PDB entry 3ZUW | X-ray diffraction, 2.31 A resolution | chains H and M of the 3 polymer chains in the assembly

# Chain H
Protein: Reaction center protein H chain
From: Rhodobacter sphaeroides
UniProt: P0C0Y7 (RCEH_RHOSH); numbering as in UniProt (aligned over 1-260)
Amino-acid sequence (260 residues; numbered 1 to 260; the number before each row is that of its first residue):
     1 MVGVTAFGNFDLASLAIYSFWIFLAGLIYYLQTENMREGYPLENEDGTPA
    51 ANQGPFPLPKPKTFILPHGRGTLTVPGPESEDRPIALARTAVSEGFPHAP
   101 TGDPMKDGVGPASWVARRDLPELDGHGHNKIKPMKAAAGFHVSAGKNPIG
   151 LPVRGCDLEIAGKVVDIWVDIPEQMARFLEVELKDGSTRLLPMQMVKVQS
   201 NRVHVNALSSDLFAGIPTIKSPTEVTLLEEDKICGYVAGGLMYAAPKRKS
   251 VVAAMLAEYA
Not modelled in the structure: 1-10, 252-260

# Chain M
Protein: Reaction center protein M chain
From: Rhodobacter sphaeroides
UniProt: P0C0Y9 (RCEM_RHOSH); residues 1-307 here correspond to UniProt positions 2-308 (UniProt number = residue number + 1)
Amino-acid sequence (307 residues; each row starts with the number of its first residue):
     1 AEYQNIFSQVQVRGPADLGMTEDVNLANRSGVGPFSTLLGWFGNAQLGPI
    51 YLGSLGVLSLFSGLMWFFTIGIWFWYQAGWNPAVFLRDLFFFSLEPPAPE
   101 YGLSFAAPLKEGGLWLIASFFMFVAVWSWWGRTYLRAQALGMGKHTAWAF
   151 LSAIWLWMVLGFIRPILMGSWSEAVPYGIFSHLDWTNNFSLVHGNLFYNP
   201 FHGLSIAFLYGSALLFAMHGATILAVSRFGGERELEQIADRGTAAERAAL
   251 FWRWTMGFNATMEGIHRWAIWMAVLVTLTGGIGILLSGTVVDNWYVWGQN
   301 HGMAPLN
Not modelled in the structure: 303-307
Ion coordination: bacteriochlorophyll a Mg site 1 near His182 (its only coordinating residue here); bacteriochlorophyll a Mg site 2 near His202 (its only coordinating residue here); Fe ion: His219, Glu234, His266 (shared with 2 residues of chain L)
Residues lining bound ligands:
  - bacteriochlorophyll a (BCL), molecule 1: Trp66, Phe67, Met122, Trp157, Leu160, Val175, Ile179, His182, Leu183, Trp185, Thr186
  - bacteriochlorophyll a (BCL), molecule 2: Trp66, Met122, Val126, Phe150, Ala153, Ile154, Leu156, Trp157, Leu160, Trp185, Thr186, Asn187, Phe189, Ser190, Asn195, Leu196, Phe197, His202, Ser205, Ile206, Leu209, Tyr210, Val276, Thr277, Gly280, Gly281, Ile284
  - bacteriochlorophyll a (BCL), molecule 3: Thr186, Phe197, Leu209, Tyr210
  - bacteriochlorophyll a (BCL), molecule 4: Phe197, Gly203, Ile206, Ala207, Tyr210, Gly211, Leu214
  - bacteriopheophytin a (BPH), molecule 1: Ser59, Leu60, Gly63, Leu64, Trp66, Phe67, Phe68, Ala125, Val126, Trp129, Thr133, Thr146, Ala149, Phe150, Ala153, Ala273, Val274, Thr277
  - bacteriopheophytin a (BPH), molecule 2: Tyr210, Ala213, Leu214, Ala217, Met218, Trp252, Thr255, Met256
  - speroidenone (SPN): Trp66, Phe67, Phe68, Ile70, Gly71, Phe74, Trp75, Phe85, Leu89, Phe105, Trp115, Leu116, Ser119, Phe120, Met122, Phe123, Trp157, Met158, Leu160, Gly161, Phe162, Trp171, Val175, Tyr177, Gly178, Ile179, His182
  - ubiquinone-10 (U10): Leu214, Leu215, Met218, His219, Thr222, Ile223, Ala245, Ala248, Ala249, Trp252, Met256, Phe258, Asn259, Ala260, Thr261, Met262, Ile265, Trp268, Met272
UniProt features mapped onto this chain:
  - binding site ((7R,8Z)-bacteriochlorophyll b): His182, His202
  - binding site (Fe cation): His219, Glu234, His266
  - binding site (a ubiquinone): Trp252

# Interface between chain H and chain M
Pairs across the interface - 118 pairs, chain H then chain M:
  Asp11(H) - Trp297(M)  hydrogen bond
  Asp11(H) - His301(M)
  Leu12(H) - Val290(M)  hydrophobic
  Ala13(H) - Leu286(M)  hydrophobic
  Ala13(H) - Val291(M)  hydrophobic
  Ala13(H) - Trp297(M)
  Ser14(H) - Trp297(M)
  Ser14(H) - His301(M)  hydrogen bond
  Ala16(H) - Phe201(M)
  Ile17(H) - Pro200(M)  hydrophobic
  Ile17(H) - Phe201(M)  hydrophobic
  Ile17(H) - Leu204(M)  hydrophobic
  Phe20(H) - Phe201(M)  hydrophobic
  Phe20(H) - Leu204(M)  hydrophobic
  Phe20(H) - Phe208(M)  hydrophobic
  Phe20(H) - Thr279(M)
  Trp21(H) - Leu204(M)  hydrophobic
  Phe23(H) - Trp271(M)  hydrophobic
  Leu27(H) - Trp271(M)
  Leu27(H) - Leu275(M)  hydrophobic
  Tyr30(H) - Arg267(M)  hydrogen bond
  Leu31(H) - Arg267(M)
  Leu31(H) - Trp268(M)  hydrophobic
  Gln32(H) - Phe258(M)
  Glu34(H) - Arg267(M)  salt bridge
  Asn35(H) - Asn259(M)
  Asn35(H) - Ala260(M)
  Asn35(H) - Thr261(M)  hydrogen bond (side chain-backbone)
  Asn35(H) - Gly264(M)
  Asn35(H) - Ile265(M)  hydrogen bond (side chain-backbone)
  Asn35(H) - Trp268(M)
  Glu38(H) - Ile238(M)
  Glu38(H) - Arg241(M)  salt bridge
  Glu38(H) - Thr261(M)
  Tyr40(H) - Arg253(M)  hydrogen bond
  Leu42(H) - Arg253(M)
  Lys62(H) - Glu263(M)  salt bridge
  Lys62(H) - Arg267(M)
  Phe64(H) - Ile238(M)  hydrophobic
  Phe64(H) - Glu263(M)
  Leu66(H) - Ala239(M)  hydrophobic
  Leu73(H) - Ile238(M)
  Leu73(H) - Ala239(M)
  Glu79(H) - Arg241(M)  salt bridge
  Pro111(H) - Arg247(M)  hydrogen bond (backbone-side chain)
  Ala112(H) - Arg247(M)
  Ser113(H) - Thr243(M)
  Ser113(H) - Arg247(M)  hydrogen bond (backbone-side chain)
  Val115(H) - Arg241(M)
  Val115(H) - Gly242(M)
  Val115(H) - Thr243(M)
  Val115(H) - Glu246(M)
  Arg117(H) - Glu236(M)  hydrogen bond (side chain-backbone)
  Arg117(H) - Gln237(M)
  Arg117(H) - Asp240(M)  hydrogen bond (side chain-backbone)
  Arg117(H) - Arg241(M)
  Arg117(H) - Gly242(M)
  Arg118(H) - Glu236(M)  salt bridge
  Arg118(H) - Asp240(M)  salt bridge
  Glu122(H) - Arg233(M)  salt bridge
  Glu122(H) - Glu236(M)
  Gly125(H) - Met20(M)
  His126(H) - Met20(M)
  Ile131(H) - Arg233(M)
  Met134(H) - Val12(M)  hydrophobic
  Ala138(H) - Pro15(M)
  Gly139(H) - Arg13(M)
  Gly139(H) - Gly14(M)
  Phe140(H) - Arg13(M)
  Phe140(H) - Gly14(M)
  Phe140(H) - Pro15(M)
  His141(H) - Val12(M)
  His141(H) - Arg13(M)  hydrogen bond (backbone-backbone)
  Val142(H) - Val10(M)  hydrophobic
  Val142(H) - Gln11(M)
  Ser143(H) - Gln11(M)  hydrogen bond (backbone-backbone)
  Ser143(H) - Val12(M)  hydrogen bond (side chain-backbone)
  Ser143(H) - Arg13(M)
  Ala144(H) - Val10(M)
  Ala144(H) - Gln11(M)  hydrogen bond (backbone-backbone)
  Ala144(H) - Thr37(M)
  Ala144(H) - Trp41(M)  hydrophobic
  Gly145(H) - Gln9(M)
  Gly145(H) - Trp41(M)
  Lys146(H) - Val10(M)
  Pro172(H) - Asp17(M)
  Glu173(H) - Asn44(M)
  Gln174(H) - Val12(M)
  Gln174(H) - Arg13(M)
  Gln174(H) - Gly14(M)  hydrogen bond (side chain-backbone)
  Gln174(H) - Pro15(M)  hydrogen bond (side chain-backbone)
  Met175(H) - Val12(M)
  Arg177(H) - Glu232(M)  salt bridge
  Arg177(H) - Arg233(M)
  Pro192(H) - Arg228(M)
  Met193(H) - Gln9(M)
  Gln194(H) - Tyr3(M)
  Gln194(H) - Asn5(M)
  Gln194(H) - Ser227(M)  hydrogen bond (side chain-backbone)
  Gln194(H) - Arg228(M)
  Met195(H) - Arg228(M)  hydrogen bond
  Val196(H) - Tyr3(M)
  Val196(H) - Gln9(M)  hydrogen bond (backbone-side chain)
  Lys197(H) - Ala1(M)  hydrogen bond (side chain-backbone)
  Lys197(H) - Gln9(M)
  Val198(H) - Gln9(M)  hydrogen bond (backbone-side chain)
  Leu227(H) - Arg233(M)
  Leu227(H) - Glu236(M)
  Leu227(H) - Asp240(M)
  Glu230(H) - Arg233(M)  salt bridge
  Asp231(H) - Gly242(M)
  Asp231(H) - Thr243(M)  hydrogen bond (side chain-backbone)
  Cys234(H) - Arg228(M)  hydrogen bond (side chain-backbone)
  Cys234(H) - Phe229(M)
  Gly235(H) - Arg247(M)
  Ala238(H) - Phe229(M)  hydrophobic
  Leu241(H) - Glu2(M)
  Leu241(H) - Arg228(M)
Other interface residues (no listed pair), chain H (73 interface residues in all): Leu24, Ile28, Arg37, Glu81, Gly110, Trp114, Lys130, Pro148, Val169, Ala176, Asn206
Other interface residues (no listed pair), chain M (55 interface residues in all): Gly19, Trp294

# Overview
The interface between chain H and chain M involves 73 residues on one side and 55 on the other; the contacts
include 23 hydrogen bonds and 9 salt bridges. Among the polar pairs are Glu34(H)-Arg267(M), Glu38(H)-Arg241(M)
and Lys62(H)-Glu263(M).
Chain H is Reaction center protein H chain and chain M is Reaction center protein M chain, both from
Rhodobacter sphaeroides; the structure, Photosynthetic Reaction Centre Mutant with TYR L128 replaced with HIS,
was determined by X-ray diffraction (same publication as 3ZUM).
